PDB entry 5SVA | electron microscopy, 15.30 A resolution (very low resolution: no residue pairs are listed; an interface is given only as per-side residue counts) | chains A and c of the 40 polymer chains in the assembly

== Chain A ==
Name: DNA-directed RNA polymerase II subunit RPB1
Organism: Saccharomyces cerevisiae
Notes: EC 2.7.7.6
UniProt: P04050 (RPB1_YEAST); numbering as in UniProt (aligned over 1-1733)
Chain sequence (1733 residues; numbered 1 to 1733; the number before each row is that of its first residue):
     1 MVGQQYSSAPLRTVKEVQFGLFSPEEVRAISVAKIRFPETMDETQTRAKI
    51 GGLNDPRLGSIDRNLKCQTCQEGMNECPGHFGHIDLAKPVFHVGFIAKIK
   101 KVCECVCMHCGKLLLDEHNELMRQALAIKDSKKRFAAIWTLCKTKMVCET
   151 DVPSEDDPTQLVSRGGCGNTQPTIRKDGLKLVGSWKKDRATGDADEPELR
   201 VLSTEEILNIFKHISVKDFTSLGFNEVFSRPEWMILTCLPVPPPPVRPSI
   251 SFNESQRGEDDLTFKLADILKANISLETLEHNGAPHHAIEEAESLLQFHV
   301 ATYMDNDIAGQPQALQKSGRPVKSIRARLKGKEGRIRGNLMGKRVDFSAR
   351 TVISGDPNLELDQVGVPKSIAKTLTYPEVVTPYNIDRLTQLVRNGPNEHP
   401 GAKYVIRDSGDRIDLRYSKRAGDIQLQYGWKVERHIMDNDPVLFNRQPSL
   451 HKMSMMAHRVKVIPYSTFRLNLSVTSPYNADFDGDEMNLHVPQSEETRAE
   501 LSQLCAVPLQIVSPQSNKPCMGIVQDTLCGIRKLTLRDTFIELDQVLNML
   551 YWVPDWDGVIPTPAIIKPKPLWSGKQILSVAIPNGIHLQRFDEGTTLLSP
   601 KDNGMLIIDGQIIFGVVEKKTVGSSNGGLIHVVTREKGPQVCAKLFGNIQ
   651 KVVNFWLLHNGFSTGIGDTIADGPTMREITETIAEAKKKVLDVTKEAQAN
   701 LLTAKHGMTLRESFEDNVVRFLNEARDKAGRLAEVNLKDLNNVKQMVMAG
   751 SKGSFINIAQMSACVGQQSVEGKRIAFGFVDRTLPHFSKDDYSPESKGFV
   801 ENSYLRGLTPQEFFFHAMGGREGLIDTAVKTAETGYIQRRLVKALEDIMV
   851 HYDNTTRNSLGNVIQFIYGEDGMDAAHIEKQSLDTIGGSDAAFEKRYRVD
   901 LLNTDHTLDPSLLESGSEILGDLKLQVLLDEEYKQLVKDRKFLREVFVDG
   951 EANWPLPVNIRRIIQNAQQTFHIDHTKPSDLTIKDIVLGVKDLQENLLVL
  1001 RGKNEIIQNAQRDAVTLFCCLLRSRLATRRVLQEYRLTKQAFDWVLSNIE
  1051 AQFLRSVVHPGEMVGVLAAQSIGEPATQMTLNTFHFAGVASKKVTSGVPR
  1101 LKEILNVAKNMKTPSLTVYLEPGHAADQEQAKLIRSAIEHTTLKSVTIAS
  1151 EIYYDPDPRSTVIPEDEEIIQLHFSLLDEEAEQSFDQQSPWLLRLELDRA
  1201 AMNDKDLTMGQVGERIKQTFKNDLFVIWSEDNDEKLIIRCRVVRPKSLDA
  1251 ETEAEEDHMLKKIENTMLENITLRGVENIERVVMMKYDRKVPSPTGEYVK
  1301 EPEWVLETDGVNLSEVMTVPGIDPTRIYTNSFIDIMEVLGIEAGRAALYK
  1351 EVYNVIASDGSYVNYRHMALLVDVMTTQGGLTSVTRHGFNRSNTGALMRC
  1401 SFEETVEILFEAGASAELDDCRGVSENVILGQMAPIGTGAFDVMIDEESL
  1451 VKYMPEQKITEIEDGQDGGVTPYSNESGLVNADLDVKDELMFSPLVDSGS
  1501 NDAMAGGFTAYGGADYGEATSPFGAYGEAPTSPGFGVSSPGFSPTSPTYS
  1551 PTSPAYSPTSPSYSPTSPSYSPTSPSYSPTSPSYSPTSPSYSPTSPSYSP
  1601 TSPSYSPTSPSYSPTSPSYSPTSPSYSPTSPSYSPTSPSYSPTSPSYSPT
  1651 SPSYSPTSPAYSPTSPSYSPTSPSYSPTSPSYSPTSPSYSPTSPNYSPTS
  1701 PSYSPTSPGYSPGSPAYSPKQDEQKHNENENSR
Disordered / not traced: 1-2, 1081-1091, 1177-1186, 1244-1253, 1456-1733
Metal / ion sites: Zn2+ site 1: Cys67, Cys70, Cys77, His80; Zn2+ site 2: Cys107, Cys110, Cys148, Cys167; Mg2+: Asp481, Asp483, Asp485
Curated features (UniProtKB/Swiss-Prot):
  - region: Pro248 to Asp260 (Lid loop), Asn306 to Lys323 (Rudder loop), Pro810 to Glu822 (Bridging helix)
  - binding site (Zn(2+)): Cys67, Cys70, Cys77, His80, Cys107, Cys110, Cys148, Cys167
  - binding site (Mg(2+)): Asp481, Asp483, Asp485
  - modified residue: Thr1471 (Phosphothreonine)
  - cross-link (Glycyl lysine isopeptide (Lys-Gly)): Lys695 (interchain with G-Cter in ubiquitin), Lys1246 (interchain with G-Cter in ubiquitin), Lys1350 (interchain with G-Cter in ubiquitin)
  - natural variant: Ser1653 to Pro1659 (deletion: In strain: A364A)
  - mutagenesis: Lys1246 (K1246R: Impairs ubiquitination during transcription stress)

== Chain c ==
Name: Transcription initiation factor IIB
Organism: Saccharomyces cerevisiae
UniProt: P29055 (TF2B_YEAST); numbering as in UniProt (aligned over 1-345)
Chain sequence (345 residues; numbered 1 to 345; the number before each row is that of its first residue):
     1 MMTRESIDKRAGRRGPNLNIVLTCPECKVYPPKIVERFSEGDVVCALCGL
    51 VLSDKLVDTRSEWRTFSNDDHNGDDPSRVGEASNPLLDGNNLSTRIGKGE
   101 TTDMRFTKELNKAQGKNVMDKKDNEVQAAFAKITMLCDAAELPKIVKDCA
   151 KEAYKLCHDEKTLKGKSMESIMAASILIGCRRAEVARTFKEIQSLIHVKT
   201 KEFGKTLNIMKNILRGKSEDGFLKIDTDNMSGAQNLTYIPRFCSHLGLPM
   251 QVTTSAEYTAKKCKEIKEIAGKSPITIAVVSIYLNILLFQIPITAAKVGQ
   301 TLQVTEGTIKSGYKILYEHRDKLVDPQLIANGVVSLDNLPGVEKK
Disordered / not traced: 1-21, 119-121, 214-345
Curated features (UniProtKB/Swiss-Prot):
  - zinc finger: Ile20 to Ser53 (TFIIB-type)
  - binding site (Zn(2+)): Cys24, Cys27, Cys45, Cys48

== Interface between chain A and chain c ==
At this resolution (15 A) residue pairs are not listed: 63 residues of chain A and 56 of chain c lie at the interface.

== In short ==
63 residues of chain A face 56 of chain c across their interface. Cys67(A), Cys70(A), Cys77(A) and His80(A)
coordinate Zn2+ site 1. UniProt lists 8 Zn2+-binding residues, 3 Mg2+-binding residues and one mutagenesis
site on chain A; 4 Zn2+-binding residues on chain c.
Chain A is DNA-directed RNA polymerase II subunit RPB1 and chain c is Transcription initiation factor IIB,
both from Saccharomyces cerevisiae; the structure, Mediator-RNA Polymerase II Pre-Initiation Complex, was
determined by electron microscopy.
